PDB entry 3C4F | X-ray diffraction, 2.07 A resolution | chain A

[Chain A]
Name: Basic fibroblast growth factor receptor 1
From: Homo sapiens
Notes: EC 2.7.10.1; fragment: kinase domain
UniProt: P11362 (FGFR1_HUMAN); residues 464-765 here = UniProt positions 464-765
Sequence (302 residues; each row starts with the number of its first residue):
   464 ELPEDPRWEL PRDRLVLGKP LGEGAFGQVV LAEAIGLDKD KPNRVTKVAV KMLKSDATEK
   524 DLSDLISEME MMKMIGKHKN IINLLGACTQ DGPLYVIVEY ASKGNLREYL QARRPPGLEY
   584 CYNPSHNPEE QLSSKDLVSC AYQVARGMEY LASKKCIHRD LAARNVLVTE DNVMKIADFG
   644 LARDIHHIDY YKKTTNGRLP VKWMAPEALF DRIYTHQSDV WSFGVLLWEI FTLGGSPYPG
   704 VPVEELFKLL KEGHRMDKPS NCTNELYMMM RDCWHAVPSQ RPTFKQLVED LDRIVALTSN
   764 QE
Unresolved in the structure: 580-591
Sequence notes: engineered mutation Ala488 (Cys in P11362)
Curated features (UniProtKB/Swiss-Prot):
  - active site: Asp623 (Proton acceptor)
  - binding site (ATP): Leu484 to Gly487, Phe489, Gly490, Lys514, Glu562 to Ala564, Asn568, Arg627, Asp641
  - modified residue (Phosphotyrosine): Tyr583, Tyr585, Tyr653, Tyr654, Tyr730
  - natural variant: Arg470 (R470L: In HH2), Pro483 (P483T: In HH2), Gly490 (G490R: In HRTFDS), Ala520 (A520T: In HH2), Ile538 (I538V: In HH2), Asn546 (N546K: In ECCL), Val607 (V607M: In HH2), Lys618 (K618N: In HH2), His621 (H621R: In HH2), Arg622 (R622G: In HH2; R622Q: In HH2), Asp623 (D623Y: In HRTFDS), Arg627 (R627T: In HRTFDS), 16 further natural variant entries in UniProt
  - mutagenesis: Lys514 (K514A: Loss of kinase activity), Arg577 (R577E: Strongly reduced autophosphorylation in response to FGF signaling. No effect on in vitro kinase activity), Arg609 (R609V: Abolishes interaction with PLCG1), Asp623 (D623A: Loss of kinase activity), Tyr653 (Y653F: No effect on kinase activity. Loss of autophosphorylation and kinase activity; when associated with F-654), Tyr654 (Y654F: Reduced kinase activity. Loss of autophosphorylation and kinase activity; when associated with F-653), Asp755 (D755V: Abolishes interaction with PLCG1)
Residues lining bound ligands: C4F (3-(3-methoxybenzyl)-1H-pyrrolo[2,3-b]pyridine): Leu484, Gly485, Phe489, Val492, Ala512, Lys514, Glu531, Met535, Ile545, Val561, Glu562, Tyr563, Ala564, Leu630, Ala640, Asp641, Phe642

[Overview]
Ligands of chain A: compound C4F. Curated annotation (UniProt) lists active-site residue Asp623, 13
ATP-binding residues and 7 mutagenesis sites.
Chain A is Basic fibroblast growth factor receptor 1 (Homo sapiens); the structure, FGFR TYROSINE KINASE
DOMAIN IN COMPLEX WITH 3-(3-methoxybenzyl)-7-azaindole, was determined by X-ray diffraction, deposited
together with 3C4C.
